1T0N - chains A and P of the 3 polymer chains in the assembly; structure by X-ray diffraction, 1.80 A resolution.

== Chain A ==
Molecule: H-2 class I histocompatibility antigen, K-B alpha chain
From: Mus musculus
UniProtKB: P01901 (HA1B_MOUSE); residues 1-278 here correspond to UniProt positions 22-299 (UniProt number = residue number + 21)
Sequence (278 residues; numbered 1 to 278; the number before each row is that of its first residue):
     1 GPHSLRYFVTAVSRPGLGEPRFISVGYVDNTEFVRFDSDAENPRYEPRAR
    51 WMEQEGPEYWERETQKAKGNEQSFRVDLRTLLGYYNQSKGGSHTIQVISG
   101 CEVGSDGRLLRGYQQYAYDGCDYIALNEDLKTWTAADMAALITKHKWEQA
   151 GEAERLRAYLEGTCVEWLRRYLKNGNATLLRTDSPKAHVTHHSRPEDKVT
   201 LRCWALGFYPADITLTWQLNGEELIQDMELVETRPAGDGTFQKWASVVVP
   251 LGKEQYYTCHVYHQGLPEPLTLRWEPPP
Disulfides: Cys101-Cys164, Cys203-Cys259
Curated features (UniProtKB/Swiss-Prot):
  - region: Glu275 to Pro278 (Connecting peptide)
  - glycosylation (N-linked (GlcNAc...) asparagine): Asn86, Asn176

== Chain P ==
Molecule: Glycoprotein B
UniProtKB: P06436 (VGLB_HHV1F); residues 1-8 here correspond to UniProt positions 498-505 (UniProt number = residue number + 497)
Sequence (8 residues; row label = number of the first residue in the row):
     1 SSIEFARL

== Chain A / chain P interface ==
Residue-residue contacts (41; chain A residue first):
  Leu5(A) - Ser1(P)
  Tyr7(A) - Ser1(P)  hydrogen bond (side chain-backbone)
  Tyr7(A) - Ser2(P)
  Glu63(A) - Ser1(P)  hydrogen bond
  Glu63(A) - Ser2(P)  hydrogen bond (side chain-backbone)
  Lys66(A) - Ser1(P)
  Lys66(A) - Ser2(P)  hydrogen bond
  Asn70(A) - Ile3(P)  hydrogen bond (side chain-backbone)
  Asn70(A) - Glu4(P)
  Asn70(A) - Phe5(P)  hydrogen bond (side chain-backbone)
  Ser73(A) - Arg7(P)  hydrogen bond
  Val76(A) - Arg7(P)
  Asp77(A) - Arg7(P)
  Asp77(A) - Leu8(P)  hydrogen bond (side chain-backbone)
  Thr80(A) - Leu8(P)
  Leu81(A) - Leu8(P)  hydrophobic
  Tyr84(A) - Leu8(P)  hydrogen bond (side chain-backbone)
  Val97(A) - Phe5(P)  hydrophobic
  Ser99(A) - Ile3(P)
  Ser99(A) - Phe5(P)
  Gln114(A) - Phe5(P)
  Tyr116(A) - Phe5(P)
  Tyr116(A) - Ala6(P)
  Tyr116(A) - Leu8(P)  hydrophobic
  Thr143(A) - Leu8(P)  hydrogen bond (side chain-backbone)
  Lys146(A) - Arg7(P)
  Lys146(A) - Leu8(P)
  Trp147(A) - Ala6(P)
  Trp147(A) - Arg7(P)  hydrogen bond (side chain-backbone)
  Trp147(A) - Leu8(P)  hydrophobic
  Glu152(A) - Ala6(P)
  Arg155(A) - Ile3(P)
  Arg155(A) - Glu4(P)  hydrogen bond (side chain-backbone)
  Arg155(A) - Phe5(P)
  Arg155(A) - Ala6(P)
  Leu156(A) - Ile3(P)  hydrophobic
  Tyr159(A) - Ser1(P)  hydrogen bond (side chain-backbone)
  Tyr159(A) - Ser2(P)
  Tyr159(A) - Ile3(P)  hydrophobic
  Trp167(A) - Ser1(P)
  Tyr171(A) - Ser1(P)  hydrogen bond (side chain-backbone)
Interface residues without a listed pair, chain A (31 interface residues in all): Val9, Tyr45, Arg62, Phe74, Ile95, Tyr123, Thr163

== Summary ==
31 residues of chain A face 8 of chain P across their interface; the contacts include 14 hydrogen bonds. Polar
pairs include Tyr7(A)-Ser1(P), Glu63(A)-Ser1(P) and Glu63(A)-Ser2(P).
Here chain A is H-2 class I histocompatibility antigen, K-B alpha chain (Mus musculus) and chain P is
Glycoprotein B. Entry 1T0N (Conformational switch in polymorphic H-2K molecules containing an HSV peptide) was
determined by X-ray diffraction, deposited together with 1T0M.
